1PYO - chains A and B of the 6 polymer chains in the assembly; structure by X-ray diffraction, 1.65 A resolution.

[Chain A]
Molecule: Caspase-2
Source organism: Homo sapiens
Notes: EC 3.4.22.-; fragment: subunit p18, sequence database residues 151-316
UniProt: P42575 (CASP2_HUMAN); residues 2-168 here correspond to UniProt positions 167-333 (UniProt number = residue number + 165)
Chain sequence (167 residues; numbered 2 to 168; the number before each row is that of its first residue):
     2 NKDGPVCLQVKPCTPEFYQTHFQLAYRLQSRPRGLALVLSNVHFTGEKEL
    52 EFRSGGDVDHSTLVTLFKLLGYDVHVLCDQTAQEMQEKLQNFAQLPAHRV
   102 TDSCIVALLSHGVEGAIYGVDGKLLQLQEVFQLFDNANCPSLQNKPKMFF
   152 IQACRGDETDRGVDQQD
Unresolved in the structure: 2-8, 168
Curated features (UniProtKB/Swiss-Prot):
  - active site: His112, Cys155

[Chain B]
Molecule: Caspase-2
Source organism: Homo sapiens
Notes: EC 3.4.22.-; fragment: subunit p12, sequence database residues 331-435
UniProt: P42575 (CASP2_HUMAN); residues 201-305 here correspond to UniProt positions 348-452 (UniProt number = residue number + 147)
Chain sequence (105 residues; each row starts with the number of its first residue):
   201 AGKEKLPKMRLPTRSDMICGYACLKGTAAMRNTKRGSWYIEALAQVFSER
   251 ACDMHVADMLVKVNALIKDREGYAPGTEFHRCKEMSEYCSTLCRHLYLFP
   301 GHPPT
Unresolved in the structure: 201-206, 305

[How chain A and chain B interact]
Pairs across the interface (135; chain A residue first):
  Leu9(A) - Ser248(B)
  Gln10(A) - Ser248(B)
  Val11(A) - Ser248(B)
  Val11(A) - Pro300(B)  hydrophobic
  Lys12(A) - Ser248(B)  hydrogen bond (backbone-backbone)
  Lys12(A) - Glu249(B)  salt bridge
  Lys12(A) - Cys252(B)
  Lys12(A) - Pro300(B)
  Pro13(A) - Cys252(B)
  Pro13(A) - Pro300(B)
  Cys14(A) - Cys252(B)
  Cys14(A) - Phe299(B)  hydrophobic
  Cys14(A) - Pro300(B)  hydrogen bond (backbone-backbone)
  Cys14(A) - His302(B)
  Pro16(A) - His302(B)
  Phe18(A) - Cys252(B)
  Phe18(A) - Asp253(B)
  Phe18(A) - Tyr297(B)  hydrophobic
  Phe18(A) - Phe299(B)  hydrophobic
  Tyr19(A) - Phe299(B)  hydrophobic
  Tyr19(A) - His302(B)
  His22(A) - Tyr297(B)
  Phe23(A) - Phe299(B)  hydrophobic
  Gln24(A) - Arg294(B)  hydrogen bond (backbone-side chain)
  Leu25(A) - Arg294(B)
  Leu25(A) - His295(B)
  Ala26(A) - Arg294(B)  hydrogen bond (backbone-side chain)
  Ala26(A) - His295(B)
  Ala26(A) - Tyr297(B)  hydrophobic
  Tyr27(A) - Asp216(B)  hydrogen bond
  Tyr27(A) - Leu292(B)
  Tyr27(A) - Cys293(B)  hydrogen bond (side chain-backbone)
  Tyr27(A) - Arg294(B)
  Tyr27(A) - His295(B)  hydrogen bond (backbone-backbone)
  Leu29(A) - Leu296(B)  hydrophobic
  Leu29(A) - Tyr297(B)
  Leu29(A) - Leu298(B)  hydrophobic
  Leu29(A) - Phe299(B)
  Gln30(A) - Phe299(B)
  Gln30(A) - His302(B)  hydrogen bond
  Gln30(A) - Pro303(B)
  Arg32(A) - Gly301(B)
  Arg32(A) - His302(B)
  Arg32(A) - Pro303(B)  hydrogen bond (side chain-backbone)
  Arg34(A) - Leu298(B)  hydrogen bond (side chain-backbone)
  Arg34(A) - Phe299(B)  hydrogen bond (side chain-backbone)
  Arg34(A) - His302(B)  hydrogen bond (side chain-backbone)
  Arg54(A) - Arg231(B)
  Arg54(A) - Ser237(B)
  Ser55(A) - Arg231(B)  hydrogen bond (backbone-side chain)
  Ser55(A) - Asn232(B)
  Ser55(A) - Thr233(B)
  Gly56(A) - Asn232(B)
  Gly56(A) - Thr233(B)
  Gly56(A) - Gly236(B)
  Val59(A) - Lys234(B)
  Val59(A) - Arg235(B)
  Asp60(A) - Gly236(B)
  Asp60(A) - Ser237(B)  hydrogen bond
  Asp60(A) - Ile240(B)
  Thr63(A) - Ala244(B)
  Leu64(A) - Ile240(B)  hydrophobic
  Leu71(A) - Ala251(B)  hydrophobic
  Tyr73(A) - Leu298(B)
  Leu110(A) - Ile240(B)  hydrophobic
  Glu115(A) - Lys225(B)
  Gln129(A) - Arg214(B)  hydrogen bond
  Phe132(A) - Arg214(B)
  Phe132(A) - Met217(B)
  Phe132(A) - Cys219(B)  hydrophobic
  Phe132(A) - Tyr221(B)
  Gln133(A) - Arg214(B)
  Phe135(A) - Met217(B)
  Asp136(A) - Thr213(B)
  Asp136(A) - Met217(B)
  Asn137(A) - Leu211(B)
  Asn137(A) - Pro212(B)  hydrogen bond (side chain-backbone)
  Asn137(A) - Thr213(B)  hydrogen bond (backbone-backbone)
  Asn137(A) - Arg214(B)
  Asn137(A) - Ser215(B)  hydrogen bond
  Ala138(A) - Thr213(B)
  Gln144(A) - Leu211(B)
  Asn145(A) - Leu211(B)
  Asn145(A) - Asp216(B)
  Lys146(A) - Asp216(B)
  Pro147(A) - Asp216(B)
  Pro147(A) - Leu296(B)  hydrophobic
  Lys148(A) - Ser215(B)
  Lys148(A) - Asp216(B)  hydrogen bond (backbone-backbone)
  Lys148(A) - Met217(B)
  Lys148(A) - Ile218(B)  hydrogen bond (backbone-backbone)
  Met149(A) - Ile218(B)
  Met149(A) - Leu296(B)  hydrophobic
  Phe150(A) - Met217(B)  hydrophobic
  Phe150(A) - Ile218(B)  hydrogen bond (backbone-backbone)
  Phe150(A) - Cys219(B)
  Phe150(A) - Gly220(B)  hydrogen bond (backbone-backbone)
  Phe151(A) - Gly220(B)
  Phe151(A) - Tyr239(B)
  Phe151(A) - Leu243(B)  hydrophobic
  Phe151(A) - Phe247(B)  hydrophobic
  Ile152(A) - Cys219(B)  hydrophobic
  Ile152(A) - Gly220(B)  hydrogen bond (backbone-backbone)
  Ile152(A) - Tyr221(B)
  Ile152(A) - Ala222(B)  hydrogen bond (backbone-backbone)
  Gln153(A) - Ala222(B)
  Gln153(A) - Ala229(B)
  Gln153(A) - Ser237(B)  hydrogen bond
  Gln153(A) - Tyr239(B)
  Gln153(A) - Ile240(B)
  Ala154(A) - Cys223(B)
  Ala154(A) - Ala229(B)
  Cys155(A) - Thr227(B)
  Cys155(A) - Ala228(B)  hydrophobic
  Cys155(A) - Ala229(B)  hydrogen bond (side chain-backbone)
  Arg156(A) - Tyr221(B)
  Arg156(A) - Cys223(B)  hydrogen bond (side chain-backbone)
  Arg156(A) - Leu224(B)
  Arg156(A) - Lys225(B)
  Arg156(A) - Gly226(B)  hydrogen bond (backbone-backbone)
  Arg156(A) - Thr227(B)  hydrogen bond (backbone-backbone)
  Arg156(A) - Glu287(B)  salt bridge
  Gly157(A) - Gly226(B)
  Gly157(A) - Thr227(B)  hydrogen bond (backbone-backbone)
  Gly157(A) - Ala228(B)
  Asp158(A) - Gly226(B)
  Glu159(A) - Gly226(B)  hydrogen bond (backbone-backbone)
  Glu159(A) - Thr227(B)
  Glu159(A) - Ala228(B)  hydrogen bond (backbone-backbone)
  Thr160(A) - Glu278(B)  hydrogen bond
  Thr160(A) - Phe279(B)
  Thr160(A) - Cys282(B)
  Asp161(A) - Cys282(B)
  Asp161(A) - Lys283(B)  hydrogen bond (backbone-backbone)
  Gly163(A) - Lys283(B)
Interface residues without a listed pair, chain A (62 interface residues in all): Thr15, Gly57, Leu67, His112, Leu128, Arg162
Interface residues without a listed pair, chain B (57 interface residues in all): Met230, Val256, Leu260, Arg281

[In short]
62 residues of chain A face 57 of chain B across their interface, with 34 hydrogen bonds and 2 salt bridges.
Among the polar pairs are Lys12(A)-Glu249(B), Arg156(A)-Glu287(B) and Gln24(A)-Arg294(B). From UniProt:
active-site residues His112(A) and Cys155(A) on chain A.
Chain A is Caspase-2 and chain B is Caspase-2, both from Homo sapiens; the structure, Crystal Structure of
Human Caspase-2 in Complex with Acetyl-Leu-Asp-Glu-Ser-Asp-cho, was determined by X-ray diffraction.
